PDB entry 1MB0 | X-ray diffraction, 2.00 A resolution | chain A

# Chain A
Molecule: cell division response regulator DivK
From: Caulobacter vibrioides
Reference sequence: Q9A5I4 (Q9A5I4_CAUCR); residues 2-125 here = UniProt positions 2-125
Chain sequence (124 residues; numbered 2 to 125; the number before each row is that of its first residue):
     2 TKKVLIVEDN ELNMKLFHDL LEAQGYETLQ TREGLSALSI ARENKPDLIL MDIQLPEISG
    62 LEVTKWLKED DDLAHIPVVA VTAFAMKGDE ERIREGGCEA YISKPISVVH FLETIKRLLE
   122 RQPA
Not modelled in the structure: 84-96, 122-125
Ion coordination: Mn2+ site 1: Glu9, Asp10, Asp53; Mn2+ site 2: His19, Glu34

# Summary
Glu9, Asp10 and Asp53 coordinate Mn2+ site 1. His19 and Glu34 coordinate Mn2+ site 2.
Chain A is cell division response regulator DivK (Caulobacter vibrioides); the structure, Crystal structure of
the response regulator divk at ph 8.0 in complex with MN2+, was determined by X-ray diffraction together with
1MAV, 1MB3, 1M5T and 1M5U from the same study.
